PDB entry 9B62 | electron microscopy, 2.90 A resolution | chains C and E of the 7 polymer chains in the assembly

Chain C:
Molecule: SUMO-conjugating enzyme UBC9
From: Homo sapiens
Notes: EC 2.3.2.-
UniProt: P63279 (UBC9_HUMAN); residue numbers follow UniProt; this construct covers 1-158
Chain sequence (161 residues; each row starts with the number of its first residue; numbers below 1 keep their minus sign (Gly-2 is residue -2)):
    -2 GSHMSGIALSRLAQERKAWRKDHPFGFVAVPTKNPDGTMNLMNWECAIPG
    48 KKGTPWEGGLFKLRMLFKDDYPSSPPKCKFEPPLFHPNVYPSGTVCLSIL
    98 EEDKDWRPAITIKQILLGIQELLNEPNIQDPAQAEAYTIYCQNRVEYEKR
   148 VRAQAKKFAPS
Disordered / not traced: -2 to 1, 158
Construct notes: expression tag (-2 to 0)
UniProt features mapped onto this chain:
  - region: Arg13 to Lys18 (Interaction with SUMO1)
  - active site: Cys93 (Glycyl thioester intermediate)
  - site: Ile4 (Interaction with RANBP2), Val25 (Interaction with RANBP2), Leu57 (Interaction with RANBP2), Asp100, Lys101 (Substrate binding)
  - modified residue: Ser2 (N-acetylserine), Lys65 (N6-acetyllysine), Ser71 (Phosphoserine)
  - cross-link (Glycyl lysine isopeptide (Lys-Gly)): Lys18 (interchain with G-Cter in SUMO2), Lys48 (interchain with G-Cter in SUMO2), Lys49 (interchain with G-Cter in SUMO1), Lys101 (interchain with G-Cter in SUMO2)
  - mutagenesis: Arg13 to Lys14 (Impairs binding to SUMO1 and catalytic activity), Arg17 to Lys18 (Impairs binding to SUMO1 and catalytic activity), Phe22 (F22A: Impairs binding to RANBP2), Val25 (V25A: Impairs binding to RANBP2), Val27 (V27A: Impairs binding to RANBP2), Glu42 (E42A: Slightly impairs binding to RANBP2), Lys48 (K48A: Slightly impairs binding to RANBP2), Glu54 (E54A: Slightly impairs binding to RANBP2), Leu57 (L57A: Impairs binding to RANBP2), Lys59 (K59A: Impairs binding to RANBP2), Arg61 (R61A: Slightly impairs binding to RANBP2), Asn85 (N85Q: Impairs catalytic activity), 4 further mutagenesis entries in UniProt

Chain E:
Molecule: E3 SUMO-protein ligase RanBP2
From: Homo sapiens
Notes: EC 2.3.2.-
UniProt: P49792 (RBP2_HUMAN); residue numbers follow UniProt; this construct covers 2446-3060
Chain sequence (619 residues; row label = number of the first residue in the row):
  2442 GSHMDSLITPHVSRSSTPRESPCGKIAVAVLEETTRERTDVIQGDDVADA
  2492 TSEVEVSSTSETTPKAVVSPPKFVFGSESVKSIFSSEKSKPFAFGNSSAT
  2542 GSLFGFSFNAPLKSNNSETSSVAQSGSESKVEPKKCELSKNSDIEQSSDS
  2592 KVKNLFASFPTEESSINYTFKTPEKAKEKKKPEDSPSDDDVLIVYELTPT
  2642 AEQKALATKLKLPPTFFCYKNRPDYVSEEEEDDEDFETAVKKLNGKLYLD
  2692 GSEKCRPLEENTADNEKECIIVWEKKPTVEEKAKADTLKLPPTFFCGVCS
  2742 DTDEDNGNGEDFQSELQKVQEAQKSQTEEITSTTDSVYTGGTEVMVPSFC
  2792 KSEEPDSITKSISSPSVSSETMDKPVDLSTRKEIDTDSTSQGESKIVSFG
  2842 FGSSTGLSFADLASSNSGDFAFGSKDKNFQWANTGAAVFGTQSVGTQSAG
  2892 KVGEDEDGSDEEVVHNEDIHFEPIVSLPEVEVKSGEEDEEILFKERAKLY
  2942 RWDRDVSQWKERGVGDIKILWHTMKNYYRILMRRDQVFKVCANHVITKTM
  2992 ELKPLNVSNNALVWTASDYADGEAKVEQLAVRFKTKEVADCFKKTFEECQ
  3042 QNLMKLQKGHVSLAAELSK
Disordered / not traced: 2442-2506, 2518-2630, 2693-2840, 2882-2910, 3049-3060
Construct notes: expression tag (2442-2445)
UniProt features mapped onto this chain:
  - region: Asp2631 to Val2635 (Interaction with sumoylated RANGAP1)
  - modified residue: Ser2462 (Phosphoserine), Ser2493 (Phosphoserine), Ser2510 (Phosphoserine), Ser2526 (Phosphoserine), Thr2613 (Phosphothreonine), Tyr2666 (Phosphotyrosine), Ser2668 (Phosphoserine), Ser2741 (Phosphoserine), Thr2743 (Phosphothreonine), Ser2805 (Phosphoserine), Ser2900 (Phosphoserine)
  - cross-link (Glycyl lysine isopeptide (Lys-Gly)): Lys2522 (interchain with G-Cter in SUMO2), Lys2592 (interchain with G-Cter in SUMO), Lys2594 (interchain with G-Cter in SUMO1), Lys2612 (interchain with G-Cter in SUMO2), Lys2792 (interchain with G-Cter in SUMO2), Lys2815 (interchain with G-Cter in SUMO2)
  - mutagenesis: Val2632 (V2632K: Abolishes interaction with sumoylated RANGAP1), Ile2634 (I2634K: Abolishes interaction with sumoylated RANGAP1), Val2635 (V2635K: Abolishes interaction with sumoylated RANGAP1), Pro2640 (P2640A: No effect on SUMO E3 ligase activity), Lys2645 (K2645A: No effect on SUMO E3 ligase activity), Leu2651 (L2651A: Abolishes binding to UBE2I and SUMO E3 ligase activity), Lys2652 (K2652A: No effect on SUMO E3 ligase activity), Leu2653 (L2653A: Abolishes binding to UBE2I and SUMO E3 ligase activity), Pro2654 (P2654A: Impairs SUMO E3 ligase activity), Pro2655 (P2655A: No effect on SUMO E3 ligase activity), Thr2656 (T2656A: Impairs SUMO E3 ligase activity), Phe2657 (F2657A: Abolishes binding to UBE2I and SUMO E3 ligase activity), 5 further mutagenesis entries in UniProt

Interface between chain C and chain E:
Pairs across the interface - 50 pairs, chain C then chain E:
  Ile4(C) - Lys2650(E)
  Ile4(C) - Leu2651(E)  hydrophobic
  Arg8(C) - Leu2651(E)  hydrogen bond (side chain-backbone)
  Arg8(C) - Lys2652(E)
  Arg8(C) - Leu2653(E)
  Glu12(C) - Phe2657(E)
  Arg13(C) - Asp2673(E)  salt bridge
  Arg13(C) - Glu2675(E)  salt bridge
  Lys14(C) - Glu2669(E)  salt bridge
  Lys14(C) - Glu2670(E)  hydrogen bond (side chain-backbone)
  Lys14(C) - Glu2671(E)  salt bridge
  Ala15(C) - Phe2657(E)  hydrophobic
  Ala15(C) - Tyr2660(E)  hydrophobic
  Arg17(C) - Glu2670(E)
  Arg17(C) - Glu2671(E)  salt bridge
  Arg17(C) - Glu2672(E)
  Arg17(C) - Asp2673(E)  salt bridge
  Lys18(C) - Tyr2660(E)
  Lys18(C) - Tyr2666(E)  hydrogen bond
  Lys18(C) - Glu2669(E)
  Asp19(C) - Tyr2660(E)
  Phe22(C) - Lys2687(E)
  Phe22(C) - Leu2688(E)
  Phe22(C) - Tyr2689(E)
  Phe22(C) - Leu2690(E)  hydrophobic
  Val25(C) - Ala2680(E)  hydrophobic
  Val27(C) - Glu2675(E)
  Val27(C) - Asp2676(E)
  Val27(C) - Phe2677(E)
  Val27(C) - Ala2680(E)  hydrophobic
  Met36(C) - Asp2673(E)
  Glu42(C) - Phe2677(E)
  Cys43(C) - Phe2677(E)
  Ala44(C) - Phe2677(E)  hydrophobic
  Pro46(C) - Leu2688(E)  hydrophobic
  Gly47(C) - Tyr2689(E)  hydrogen bond (backbone-side chain)
  Lys49(C) - Tyr2689(E)
  Lys49(C) - Leu2690(E)  hydrogen bond (side chain-backbone)
  Glu54(C) - Tyr2689(E)
  Gly55(C) - Tyr2689(E)  hydrogen bond (backbone-side chain)
  Gly56(C) - Leu2688(E)
  Gly56(C) - Tyr2689(E)  hydrogen bond (backbone-side chain)
  Leu57(C) - Leu2684(E)  hydrophobic
  Pro69(C) - Lys2652(E)
  Pro105(C) - Lys2652(E)
  Ala106(C) - Lys2652(E)
  Ala106(C) - Pro2654(E)
  Thr108(C) - Leu2653(E)
  Thr108(C) - Phe2657(E)
  Pro157(C) - Leu2688(E)  hydrophobic
Other interface residues (no listed pair), chain C (35 interface residues in all): Ser7, Gln11, Gly23, Pro28, Lys48, Trp53, Lys59
Other interface residues (no listed pair), chain E (26 interface residues in all): Phe2658, Val2667, Gly2686, Asp2691

Summary:
Chain C and chain E form an interface of 35 and 26 residues respectively; the contacts include 7 hydrogen
bonds and 6 salt bridges. Polar pairs include Arg13(C)-Asp2673(E), Arg13(C)-Glu2675(E) and
Lys14(C)-Glu2669(E).
Chain C is SUMO-conjugating enzyme UBC9 and chain E is E3 SUMO-protein ligase RanBP2, both from Homo sapiens;
the structure, Human RANBP2/RAN(GTP)/RANGAP1-SUMO1/UBC9/CRM1/RAN(GTP) - composite map and model, was
determined by electron microscopy.
